Entry 6LP7 (X-ray diffraction, 1.80 A resolution); this record covers chain A.

Chain A:
Protein: Dihydroorotate dehydrogenase (quinone), mitochondrial
From: Homo sapiens
Notes: EC 1.3.5.2
Reference sequence: Q02127 (PYRD_HUMAN); residues 31-396 here correspond to UniProt positions 30-395 (UniProt number = residue number - 1)
Sequence (366 residues; each row starts with the number of its first residue):
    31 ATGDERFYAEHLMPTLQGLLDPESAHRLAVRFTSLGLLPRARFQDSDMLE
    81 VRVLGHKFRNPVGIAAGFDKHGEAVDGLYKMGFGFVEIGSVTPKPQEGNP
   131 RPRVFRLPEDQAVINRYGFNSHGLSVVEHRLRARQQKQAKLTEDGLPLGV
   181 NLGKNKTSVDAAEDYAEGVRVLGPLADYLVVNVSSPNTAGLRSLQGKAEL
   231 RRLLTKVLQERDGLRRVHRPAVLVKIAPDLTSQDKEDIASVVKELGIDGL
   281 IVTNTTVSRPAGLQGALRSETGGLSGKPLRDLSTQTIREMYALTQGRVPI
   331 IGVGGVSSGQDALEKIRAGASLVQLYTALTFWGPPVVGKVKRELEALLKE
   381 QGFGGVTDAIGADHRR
Unresolved in the structure: 31-32, 396
Ligand contacts:
  - B6R (3-[3,5-bis(fluoranyl)-4-(3-methoxyphenyl)phenyl]benzo[f]benzotriazole-4,9-dione): Tyr38, Leu42, Met43, Leu46, Gln47, Pro52, Ala55, His56, Leu58, Ala59, Phe62, Thr63, Leu67, Leu68, Phe98, Val134, Arg136, Tyr356, Leu359, Thr360, Gly363, Pro364
  - FMN (flavin mononucleotide): Ala95, Ala96, Gly97, Lys100, Gly119, Ser120, Val143, Asn145, Tyr147, Phe149, Asn181, Asn212, Lys255, Thr283, Asn284, Thr285, Ser305, Gly306, Leu309, Val333, Gly334, Gly335, Val336, Leu355, Tyr356, Thr357
  - orotic acid (ORO): Lys100, Asn145, Arg146, Tyr147, Gly148, Phe149, Asn212, Ser215, Pro216, Asn217, Asn284, Thr285
Curated features (UniProtKB/Swiss-Prot):
  - active site: Ser215 (Nucleophile)
  - binding site (FMN): Ala96 to Lys100, Ser120, Asn181, Asn212, Lys255, Thr283, Gly306, Gly335, Tyr356, Thr357
  - binding site (substrate): Lys100, Asn145 to Phe149, Asn212 to Asn217, Asn284, Thr285

Summary:
Chain A binds flavin mononucleotide, orotic acid and compound B6R. From UniProt: active-site residue Ser215,
14 FMN-binding residues and 14 substrate-binding residues.
Chain A is Dihydroorotate dehydrogenase (quinone), mitochondrial (Homo sapiens); the structure, Crystal
structure of human DHODH in complex with inhibitor 0944, was determined by X-ray diffraction together with
6LP6, 6LP8, 6JMD and 6JME from the same study.
